Entry 3GN0 (X-ray diffraction, 1.70 A resolution); this record covers chain A.

[Chain A]
Molecule: Arginase-1
From: Homo sapiens
Notes: EC 3.5.3.1
UniProt: P05089 (ARGI1_HUMAN); numbering as in UniProt (aligned over 1-322)
Sequence (322 residues; numbered 1 to 322; the number before each row is that of its first residue):
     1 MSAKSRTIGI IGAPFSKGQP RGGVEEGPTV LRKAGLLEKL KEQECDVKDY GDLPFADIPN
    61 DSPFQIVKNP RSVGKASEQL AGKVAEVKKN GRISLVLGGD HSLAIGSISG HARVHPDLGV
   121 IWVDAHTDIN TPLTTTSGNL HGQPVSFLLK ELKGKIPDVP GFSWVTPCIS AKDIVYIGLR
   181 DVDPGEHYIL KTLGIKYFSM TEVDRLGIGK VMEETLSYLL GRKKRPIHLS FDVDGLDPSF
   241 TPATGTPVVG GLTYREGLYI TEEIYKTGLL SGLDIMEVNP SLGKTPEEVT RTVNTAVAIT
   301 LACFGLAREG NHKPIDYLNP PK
Unresolved in the structure: 1-4, 320-322
Bound ions: Mn2+ site 1: His-101, Asp-124, Asp-128, Asp-232; Mn2+ site 2: Asp-124, His-126, Asp-232, Asp-234
Residues lining bound ligands: alpha-difluoromethylornithine (DMO): His-126, Asp-128, Asn-130, Thr-135, Thr-136, Ser-137, Asn-139, His-141, Gly-142, Asp-183, Glu-186, Thr-246
UniProt features mapped onto this chain:
  - binding site (Mn(2+)): His-101, Asp-124, His-126, Asp-128, Asp-232, Asp-234
  - binding site (substrate): His-126 to Asn-130, Ser-137 to Asn-139, Asp-183, Thr-246, Glu-277
  - modified residue: Lys-17 (N6-succinyllysine), Ser-62 (Phosphoserine), Ser-72 (Phosphoserine), Lys-75 (N6-succinyllysine), Ser-163 (Phosphoserine), Ser-217 (Phosphoserine)
  - natural variant: Ile-11 (I11T: In ARGIN), Gly-27 (G27D: In ARGIN), Gly-74 (G74V: In ARGIN), Ala-125 (A125V: In ARGIN), Thr-134 (T134I: In ARGIN), Gly-138 (G138V: In ARGIN), Arg-180 (R180T: In ARGIN), Gly-235 (G235R: In ARGIN), Arg-308 (R308Q: In ARGIN)

[Overview]
Ligands of chain A: alpha-difluoromethylornithine. The Mn2+ site 1 is built by His-101, Asp-124, Asp-128 and
Asp-232. Asp-124, His-126, Asp-232 and Asp-234 coordinate Mn2+ site 2. Curated annotation (UniProt) lists 6
Mn2+-binding residues and 11 substrate-binding residues.
Chain A is Arginase-1 (Homo sapiens); the structure, Crystal structure of human arginase I in complex with
difluoromethylornithine (DFMO), was determined by X-ray diffraction, deposited together with 3SJT, 3SKK, 3SL0,
3SL1 and 3GMZ.
